PDB entry 6NCV | electron microscopy, 3.70 A resolution | chains A and B of the 21 polymer chains in the assembly

[Chain A (and B)]
Protein: NACHT, LRR and PYD domains-containing protein 6
From: Homo sapiens
Notes: fragment: PYD domain; chain B of this document is another copy of the same molecule, construct and numbering; everything in this record applies to it too
Reference sequence: P59044 (NLRP6_HUMAN); numbering as in UniProt (aligned over 1-106)
Amino-acid sequence (106 residues; each row starts with the number of its first residue):
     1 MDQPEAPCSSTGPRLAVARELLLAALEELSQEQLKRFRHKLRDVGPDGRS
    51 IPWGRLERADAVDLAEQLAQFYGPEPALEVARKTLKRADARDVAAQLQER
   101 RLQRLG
Unresolved in the structure: 1-13, 105-106
Swiss-Prot annotation at these positions:
  - mutagenesis: Leu-21 (L21R: Decreased formation of an inflammasome filament), Leu-23 (L23R: Decreased formation of an inflammasome filament. Decreased ability to promote PYCARD/ASC polymerization), Glu-27 to Glu-28 (Abolished formation of an inflammasome filament), His-39 (H39R: Decreased formation of an inflammasome filament. Abolished ability to promote PYCARD/ASC polymerization), Arg-42 (R42E: Abolished formation of an inflammasome filament), Trp-53 (W53E: Abolished formation of an inflammasome filament; W53F: Does not affect formation of an inflammasome filament), Phe-71 (F71R: Does not prevent formation of an inflammasome filament), Arg-87 (R87D: Does not prevent formation of an inflammasome filament)
What the authors report for this chain:
  - self-association interface (contacts with another copy of this molecule): His-39, Arg-42, Asp-43, Trp-53
  - mutagenesis - H39R: abolished binding to ASC
  - mutagenesis - L23R: decreased binding to ASC
  - conformationally variable residues (loop rearrangement): Asp-43, Trp-53, Arg-55

[Interface between chain A and chain B]
Contacting residue pairs (12; chain A residue first):
  Lys-35(A) / Asp-60(B)
  Lys-35(A) / Asp-63(B)  salt bridge
  His-39(A) / Leu-23(B)
  His-39(A) / Val-62(B)
  His-39(A) / Glu-66(B)  salt bridge
  Lys-40(A) / Glu-20(B)
  Lys-40(A) / Leu-23(B)
  Arg-42(A) / Arg-19(B)
  Arg-42(A) / Glu-66(B)  salt bridge
  Asp-43(A) / Ala-16(B)
  Asp-43(A) / Arg-19(B)  salt bridge
  Trp-53(A) / Glu-66(B)
Interface residues without a listed pair, chain A (8 interface residues in all): Glu-32, Arg-87

[Overview]
The chain A/chain B interface involves 8 residues from each chain; the contacts include 4 salt bridges. Polar
pairs include Lys-35(A)/Asp-63(B), His-39(A)/Glu-66(B) and Arg-42(A)/Glu-66(B). Curated annotation (UniProt)
lists 9 mutagenesis sites on chain A. The paper reports that H39R of chain A abolishes binding to ASC;
conformational variability at Asp-43(A), Trp-53(A) and Arg-55(A).
Both chains are NACHT, LRR and PYD domains-containing protein 6 (Homo sapiens). Entry 6NCV (Cryo-EM structure
of NLRP6 PYD filament) was determined by electron microscopy (same publication as 6NDJ).
